PDB entry 1XYI | X-ray diffraction, 1.45 A resolution | chains B and A of the 3 polymer chains in the assembly

Chain B:
Molecule: 8-nt DNA strand
Sequence (8 nucleotides; row label = number of the first residue in the row):
   101 GCGATCGC

Chain A:
Protein: DNA-binding proteins 7a/7b/7d
Organism: Sulfolobus acidocaldarius
UniProtKB: P13123 (DN71_SULAC); residues 1-66 here correspond to UniProt positions 0-65 (UniProt number = residue number - 1)
Chain sequence (66 residues; numbered 1 to 66; the number before each row is that of its first residue):
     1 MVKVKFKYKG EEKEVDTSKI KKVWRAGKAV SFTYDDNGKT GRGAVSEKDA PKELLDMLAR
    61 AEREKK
Differences from the reference sequence: engineered mutation Ala26 (Val25 in P13123), Ala29 (Met28 in P13123)
From the paper describing this entry:
  - binding site for the 8-nt DNA strand (chain B): Trp24, Arg42
  - conformationally variable residues (side-chain flip): Ser31, Arg42
  - binding site for the 8-nt DNA strand: Ser31
  - mutagenesis - V26A/M29A, M29A: decreased binding to the 8-nt DNA strand (chain B)

How chain B and chain A interact:
Pairs across the interface (13):
  DG103(B) - Ala26(A)  hydrogen bond to the base
  DG103(B) - Ala29(A)  base contact
  DA104(B) - Trp24(A)  hydrogen bond to the base
  DA104(B) - Arg25(A)  sugar contact
  DA104(B) - Ala26(A)  base contact
  DA104(B) - Arg42(A)  base contact
  DA104(B) - Lys66(A)  phosphate contact
  DT105(B) - Lys22(A)  phosphate contact
  DT105(B) - Trp24(A)  sugar contact
  DT105(B) - Arg42(A)  hydrogen bond to the base
  DT105(B) - Lys66(A)  salt bridge to the phosphate
  DC106(B) - Lys22(A)  salt bridge to the phosphate
  DC106(B) - Arg42(A)  hydrogen bond to the sugar
Also at the interface, not in a pair above, chain B (5 interface residues in all): DG107
Also at the interface, not in a pair above, chain A (11 interface residues in all): Lys21, Gly27, Thr33, Thr40

Summary:
5 residues of chain B and 11 residues of chain A are in contact, with 4 hydrogen bonds and 2 salt bridges.
Polar contacts include DG103(B)-Ala26(A), DA104(B)-Trp24(A) and DT105(B)-Arg42(A). The paper reports a binding
site for the 8-nt DNA strand (chain B) at Trp24(A) and Arg42(A); V26A/M29A and M29A of chain A reduce binding
to the 8-nt DNA strand (chain B).
Here chain B is an 8-nt DNA strand and chain A is DNA-binding proteins 7a/7b/7d (Sulfolobus acidocaldarius).
Entry 1XYI (Hyperthermophile chromosomal protein Sac7d double mutant Val26Ala/Met29Ala in complex with DNA
GCGATCGC) was determined by X-ray diffraction together with 1WTO, 1WTQ, 1WTR, 1WTV and 1WTX from the same
study.
